PDB entry 1HI3 | X-ray diffraction, 1.80 A resolution | chain A

Chain A:
Protein: Eosinophil-derived neurotoxin
From: Homo sapiens
Notes: EC 3.1.27.5
Reference sequence: P10153 (RNKD_HUMAN); residues 1-134 here correspond to UniProt positions 28-161 (UniProt number = residue number + 27)
Chain sequence (135 residues; each row starts with the number of its first residue; numbering starts at 0):
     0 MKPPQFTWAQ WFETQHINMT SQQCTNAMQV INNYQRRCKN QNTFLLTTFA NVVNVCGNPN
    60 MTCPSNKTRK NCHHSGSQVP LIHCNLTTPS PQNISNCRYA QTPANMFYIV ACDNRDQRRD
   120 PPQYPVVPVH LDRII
Differences from the reference sequence: cloning artifact (0)
Disulfides: Cys23-Cys83, Cys37-Cys96, Cys55-Cys111, Cys62-Cys71
Small-molecule neighbours: adenosine-2'-5'-diphosphate (A2P): Gln14, His15, Lys38, Val128, His129, Leu130, Asp131

In short:
Ligands of chain A: adenosine-2'-5'-diphosphate.
Chain A is Eosinophil-derived neurotoxin (Homo sapiens); the structure, Eosinophil-derived Neurotoxin (EDN) -
Adenosine 2'-5'-Diphosphate Complex, was determined by X-ray diffraction (same publication as 1HI2, 1HI4 and
1HI5).
